7NPR - chains B1 and DB of the 27 polymer chains in the assembly; structure by electron microscopy, 3.82 A resolution.

[Chain B1]
Protein: ESX-5 secretion system ATPase EccB5
From: Mycobacterium tuberculosis (strain ATCC 25618 / H37Rv)
Notes: EC 3.6.-.-
Reference sequence: P9WNQ9 (ECCB5_MYCTU); residues 1-506 here = UniProt positions 1-506
Chain sequence (506 residues; row label = number of the first residue in the row):
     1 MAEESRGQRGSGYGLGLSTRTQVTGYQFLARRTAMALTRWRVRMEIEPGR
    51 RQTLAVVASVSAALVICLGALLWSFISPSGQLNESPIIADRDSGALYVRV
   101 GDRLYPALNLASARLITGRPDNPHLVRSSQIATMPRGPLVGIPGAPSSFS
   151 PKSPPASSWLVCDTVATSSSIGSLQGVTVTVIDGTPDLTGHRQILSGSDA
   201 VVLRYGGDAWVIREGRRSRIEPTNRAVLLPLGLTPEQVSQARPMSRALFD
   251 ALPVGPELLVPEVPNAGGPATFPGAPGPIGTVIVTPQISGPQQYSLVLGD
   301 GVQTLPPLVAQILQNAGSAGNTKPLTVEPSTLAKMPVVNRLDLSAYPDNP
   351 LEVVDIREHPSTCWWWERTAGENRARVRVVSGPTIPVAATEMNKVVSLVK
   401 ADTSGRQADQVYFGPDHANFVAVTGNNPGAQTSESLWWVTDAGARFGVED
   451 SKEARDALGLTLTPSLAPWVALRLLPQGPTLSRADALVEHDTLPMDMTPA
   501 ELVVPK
Disordered / not traced: 1-9, 168-174, 317-318, 425-432, 505-506
Disulfides: Cys162-Cys363

[Chain DB]
Protein: ESX-5 secretion system protein EccD5
From: Mycobacterium tuberculosis (strain ATCC 25618 / H37Rv)
Reference sequence: P9WNP9 (ECCD5_MYCTU); residues 1-503 here = UniProt positions 1-503
Chain sequence (503 residues; row label = number of the first residue in the row):
     1 MTAVADAPQADIEGVASPQAVVVGVMAGEGVQIGVLLDANAPVSVMTDPL
    51 LKVVNSRLRELGEAPLEATGRGRWALCLVDGAPLRATQSLTEQDVYDGDR
   101 LWIRFIADTERRSQVIEHISTAVASDLSKRFARIDPIVAVQVGASMVATG
   151 VVLATGVLGWWRWHHNTWLTTIYTAVIGVLVLAVAMLLLMRAKTDADRRV
   201 ADIMLMSAIMPVTVAAAAAPPGPVGSPQAVLGFGVLTVAAALALRFTGRR
   251 LGIYTTIVIIGALTMLAALARMVAATSAVTLLSSLLLICVVAYHAAPALS
   301 RRLAGIRLPVFPSATSRWVFEARPDLPTTVVVSGGSAPVLEGPSSVRDVL
   351 LQAERARSFLSGLLTGLGVMVVVCMTSLCDPHTGQRWLPLILAGFTSGFL
   401 LLRGRSYVDRWQSITLAGTAVIIAAAVCVRYALELSSPLAVSIVAAILVL
   451 LPAAGMAAAAHVPHTIYSPLFRKFVEWIEYLCLMPIFPLALWLMNVYAAI
   501 RYR
Disordered / not traced: 1-18

[How chain B1 and chain DB interact]
Pairs across the interface (42):
  Ser11(B1) - Val310(DB)
  Gln22(B1) - Phe311(DB)
  Gln22(B1) - Ser313(DB)
  Gly25(B1) - Phe311(DB)
  Tyr26(B1) - Arg301(DB)
  Tyr26(B1) - Leu308(DB)  hydrophobic
  Tyr26(B1) - Phe311(DB)
  Leu29(B1) - Pro309(DB)  hydrophobic
  Ala30(B1) - Leu308(DB)  hydrophobic
  Thr33(B1) - Arg301(DB)
  Thr33(B1) - Leu308(DB)
  Leu37(B1) - Pro297(DB)
  Thr38(B1) - Ser406(DB)
  Thr38(B1) - Tyr407(DB)
  Thr38(B1) - Val408(DB)  hydrogen bond (backbone-backbone)
  Arg39(B1) - Ser406(DB)
  Arg39(B1) - Val408(DB)
  Trp40(B1) - Val408(DB)  hydrophobic
  Trp40(B1) - Asp409(DB)
  Arg51(B1) - Tyr480(DB)
  Gln52(B1) - His294(DB)
  Gln52(B1) - Arg403(DB)  hydrogen bond
  Gln52(B1) - Ser406(DB)
  Gln52(B1) - Glu479(DB)
  Val56(B1) - His294(DB)
  Ser59(B1) - Leu483(DB)  hydrogen bond (side chain-backbone)
  Ser59(B1) - Met484(DB)  hydrogen bond (side chain-backbone)
  Ser59(B1) - Phe487(DB)
  Ser59(B1) - Pro488(DB)
  Val60(B1) - Phe487(DB)  hydrophobic
  Ala63(B1) - Leu491(DB)  hydrophobic
  Ile66(B1) - Tyr497(DB)  hydrophobic
  Leu71(B1) - Ile500(DB)
  Trp73(B1) - Arg501(DB)
  Ser74(B1) - Ile500(DB)
  Ser74(B1) - Arg501(DB)
  Ser74(B1) - Arg503(DB)  hydrogen bond
  Phe75(B1) - Arg503(DB)
  Ser77(B1) - Arg501(DB)  hydrogen bond (backbone-side chain)
  Ser79(B1) - Arg503(DB)
  Gln81(B1) - Tyr502(DB)
  Arg127(B1) - Tyr502(DB)
Other interface residues (no listed pair), chain B1 (33 interface residues in all): Gly12, Ala34, Ala55, Ala62, Cys67, Ala70, Gly80
Other interface residues (no listed pair), chain DB (28 interface residues in all): Ala356, Leu360, Glu476

[Overview]
Chain B1 and chain DB form an interface of 33 and 28 residues respectively, with 6 hydrogen bonds. Among the
polar pairs are Gln52(B1)-Arg403(DB), Ser59(B1)-Leu483(DB) and Ser59(B1)-Met484(DB).
Here chain B1 is ESX-5 secretion system ATPase EccB5 and chain DB is ESX-5 secretion system protein EccD5,
both from Mycobacterium tuberculosis (strain ATCC 25618 / H37Rv). Entry 7NPR (Structure of an intact ESX-5
inner membrane complex, Composite C3 model) was determined by electron microscopy, deposited together with
7NP7, 7NPU, 7NPV, 7NPS and 7NPT.
